PDB entry 9E5E | electron microscopy, 2.17 A resolution | chains A and B

# Chain A
Molecule: Bacteriocin
Source organism: Escherichia coli
UniProtKB: A0A3L1NQK1 (A0A3L1NQK1_ECOLX); residues 1-268 here = UniProt positions 1-268
Sequence (268 residues; each row starts with the number of its first residue):
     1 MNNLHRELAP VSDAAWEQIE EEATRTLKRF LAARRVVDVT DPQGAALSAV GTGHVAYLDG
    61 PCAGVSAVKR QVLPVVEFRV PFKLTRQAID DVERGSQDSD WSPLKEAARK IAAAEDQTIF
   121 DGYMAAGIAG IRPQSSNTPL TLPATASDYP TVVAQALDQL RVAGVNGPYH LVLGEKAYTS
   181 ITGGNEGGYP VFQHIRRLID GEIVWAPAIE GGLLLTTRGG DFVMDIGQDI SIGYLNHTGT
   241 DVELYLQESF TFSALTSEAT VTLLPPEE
Unresolved in the structure: 268

# Chain B
Molecule: DyP peroxidase
Source organism: Escherichia coli
Sequence (351 residues; numbered 1 to 351; the number before each row is that of its first residue):
     1 MGCPFSQSVS QPVDERLTRA AIFLVVTINP GKAAEVAVRA HCSILSSLIR GVGFRISDGG
    61 LSCVMGVSEG GWERLFGDTK PEYLHVFREI NGVHHAPSTP GDLLYHIRAA RMDLCFELAS
   121 RILSDLGNSV SVVDSVQGFR YFDDRDLLGF VDGTENPVAQ AAVDATLIGD EDMVFAGGSY
   181 VIVQKYLHDL DKWNAIPVEQ QEKIIGREKL SDIELRDADK PSYAHNVLTS IEEDGEDVDI
   241 LRDNMPFGDP GKGEFGTYFI GYSRKPERIE RMLENMFIGN PPGNYDRILD VSRAITGTLF
   301 FVPTTSFLDS IEPQSAPGQQ GDDVINTLRS TAIKGDIMPG SLNIGSLKKE V
Unresolved in the structure: 1-338, 349-351
Reported in the primary citation:
  - contacts within the chain: Ser341-Asn343 (hydrogen bond)

# Interface between chain A and chain B
Pairs across the interface (19):
  Asn2(A) with Pro339(B)
  Leu4(A) with Pro339(B)
  Arg6(A) with Gly340(B)
  Glu20(A) with Leu342(B)
  Thr24(A) with Leu342(B)
  Lys28(A) with Leu347(B)
  Leu31(A) with Ile344(B), hydrophobic; Leu347(B)
  Arg34(A) with Ile344(B); Gly345(B), hydrogen bond (side chain-backbone)
  Arg35(A) with Leu347(B); Lys348(B), hydrogen bond (backbone-side chain)
  Asp229(A) with Ile344(B); Gly345(B)
  Ile230(A) with Ser341(B); Leu342(B)
  Ser231(A) with Gly340(B), hydrogen bond (side chain-backbone); Ser341(B)
  Ile232(A) with Leu342(B), hydrophobic
Interface residues without a listed pair, chain A (17 interface residues in all): Ala23, Val36, Val37, Val39
Interface residues without a listed pair, chain B (9 interface residues in all): Ser346
From the paper, about this interface:
  - pairs named by the authors: Arg35(A)-Lys348(B)
  - interface residues, chain A: Arg34(A), Asp229(A), Ser231(A)
  - interface residues, chain B: Gly340(B), Ser341(B), Leu342(B), Ile344(B), Gly345(B), Leu347(B)

# Overview
The interface between chain A and chain B involves 17 residues on one side and 9 on the other; the contacts
include 3 hydrogen bonds. Polar contacts include Arg34(A)-Gly345(B), Arg35(A)-Lys348(B) and
Ser231(A)-Gly340(B). The paper describes a contact between Arg35(A) and Lys348(B). From the paper: interface
residues Arg34(A), Asp229(A) and Gly340(B) among others; contacts within the chain involving Ser341(B) and
Asn343(B).
Chain A is Bacteriocin and chain B is DyP peroxidase, both from Escherichia coli; the structure, Escherichia
coli DyP peroxidase-loaded encapsulin shell, was determined by electron microscopy together with 9E4R from the
same study.
